7XQ5 - chains A and D of the 4 polymer chains in the assembly; structure by X-ray diffraction, 2.25 A resolution.

Chain A:
Protein: Protein INO4
From: Saccharomyces cerevisiae
UniProt: P13902 (INO4_YEAST); residues 2-75 here correspond to UniProt positions 40-113 (UniProt number = residue number + 38)
Amino-acid sequence (75 residues; each row starts with the number of its first residue):
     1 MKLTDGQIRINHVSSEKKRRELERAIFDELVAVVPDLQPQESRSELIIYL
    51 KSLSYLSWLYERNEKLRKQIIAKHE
Sequence notes: initiating methionine (1)
Small-molecule neighbours: hexane-1,6-diol (HEZ): Pro35, Asp36, Ser54, Tyr55, Trp58
What the authors report for this chain:
  - binding site for the 15-nt DNA strand: Arg9, His12, Val13, Glu16, Arg20
  - binding site for the 15-nt DNA strand (chain D): Met1, Lys2, Leu3, Asn11, His12, Ser15, Glu16, Arg19
  - mutagenesis - H12A/E16A/R20A: abolished binding to the 15-nt DNA strand (chain D)
  - mutagenesis - E45A, Y49A, Y60A, R62A, N63A: unchanged binding to Protein INO2
  - mutagenesis - E45A/Y49A/L59A/Y60A/R62A/N63A: abolished binding to Protein INO2

Chain D:
Molecule: 15-nt DNA strand
Sequence (15 nucleotides; row label = number of the first residue in the row):
     1 GATTTTCACATGCAG

Interface between chain A and chain D:
Residue-residue contacts - 13 pairs, chain A then chain D:
  Lys2(A) - DT3(D)  phosphate contact
  Leu3(A) - DT3(D)  hydrogen bond to the phosphate
  Leu3(A) - DT4(D)  phosphate contact
  Asn11(A) - DT4(D)  hydrogen bond to the phosphate
  His12(A) - DT6(D)  base contact
  Ser15(A) - DT5(D)  phosphate contact
  Ser15(A) - DT6(D)  base contact
  Glu16(A) - DT6(D)  base contact
  Glu16(A) - DC7(D)  hydrogen bond to the base
  Glu16(A) - DA8(D)  hydrogen bond to the base
  Arg19(A) - DT6(D)  phosphate contact
  Arg19(A) - DC7(D)  salt bridge to the phosphate
  Glu23(A) - DC7(D)  phosphate contact
Other interface residues (no listed pair), chain A (10 interface residues in all): Met1, Ile8

Summary:
Chain A and chain D form an interface of 10 and 6 residues respectively, with 4 hydrogen bonds and 1 salt
bridge. Polar contacts include Glu16(A)-DC7(D), Glu16(A)-DA8(D) and Leu3(A)-DT3(D). From the paper: a binding
site for the 15-nt DNA strand (chain D) at Met1(A), Lys2(A) and Leu3(A) among others; H12A/E16A/R20A of chain
A abolish binding to the 15-nt DNA strand (chain D); 7 substitutions were tested in all.
Here chain A is Protein INO4 (Saccharomyces cerevisiae) and chain D is a 15-nt DNA strand. Entry 7XQ5 (Crystal
structure of ScIno2p-ScIno4p bound promoter DNA) was determined by X-ray diffraction.
